Entry 9GXG (electron microscopy, 1.92 A resolution); this record covers chains A and G of the 9 polymer chains in the assembly.

== Chain A ==
Molecule: Spike glycoprotein
Organism: Severe acute respiratory syndrome coronavirus 2
UniProtKB: P0DTC2 (SPIKE_SARS2); residues 14-1146 here = UniProt positions 14-1146
Sequence (1133 residues; row label = number of the first residue in the row):
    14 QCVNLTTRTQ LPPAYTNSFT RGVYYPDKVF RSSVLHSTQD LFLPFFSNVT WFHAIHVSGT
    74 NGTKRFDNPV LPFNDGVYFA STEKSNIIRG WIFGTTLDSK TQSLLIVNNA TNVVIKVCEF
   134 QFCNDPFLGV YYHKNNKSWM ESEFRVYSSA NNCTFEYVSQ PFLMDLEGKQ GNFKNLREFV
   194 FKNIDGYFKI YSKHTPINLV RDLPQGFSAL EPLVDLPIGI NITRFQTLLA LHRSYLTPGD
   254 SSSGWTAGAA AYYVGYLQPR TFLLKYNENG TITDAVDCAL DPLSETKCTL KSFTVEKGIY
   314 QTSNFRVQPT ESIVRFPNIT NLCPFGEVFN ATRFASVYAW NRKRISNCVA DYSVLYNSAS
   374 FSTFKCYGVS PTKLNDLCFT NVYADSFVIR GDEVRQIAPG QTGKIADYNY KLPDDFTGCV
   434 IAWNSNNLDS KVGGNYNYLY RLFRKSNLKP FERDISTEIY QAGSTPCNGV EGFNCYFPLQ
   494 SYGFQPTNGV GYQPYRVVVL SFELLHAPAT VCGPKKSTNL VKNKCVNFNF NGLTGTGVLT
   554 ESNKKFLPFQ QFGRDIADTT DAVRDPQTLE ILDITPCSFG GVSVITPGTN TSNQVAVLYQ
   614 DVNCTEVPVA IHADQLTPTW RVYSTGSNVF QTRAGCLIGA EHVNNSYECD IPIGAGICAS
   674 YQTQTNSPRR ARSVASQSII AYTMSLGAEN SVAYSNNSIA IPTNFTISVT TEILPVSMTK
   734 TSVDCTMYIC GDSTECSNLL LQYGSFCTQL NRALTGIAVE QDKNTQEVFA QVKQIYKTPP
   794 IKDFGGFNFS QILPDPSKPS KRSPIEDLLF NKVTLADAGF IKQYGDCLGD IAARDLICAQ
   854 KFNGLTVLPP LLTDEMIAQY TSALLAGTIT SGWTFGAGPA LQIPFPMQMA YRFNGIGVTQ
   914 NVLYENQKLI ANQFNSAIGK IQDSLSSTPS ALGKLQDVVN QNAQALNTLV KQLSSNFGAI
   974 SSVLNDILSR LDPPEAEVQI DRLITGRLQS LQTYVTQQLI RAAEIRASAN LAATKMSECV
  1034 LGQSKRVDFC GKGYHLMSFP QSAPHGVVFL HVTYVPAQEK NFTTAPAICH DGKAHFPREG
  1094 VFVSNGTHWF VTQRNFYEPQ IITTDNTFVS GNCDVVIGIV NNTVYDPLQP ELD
Unresolved in the structure: 71-75, 619-632, 677-688
Cystine bridges: Cys15-Cys136, Cys131-Cys166, Cys291-Cys301, Cys336-Cys361, Cys379-Cys432, Cys391-Cys525, Cys480-Cys488, Cys538-Cys590, Cys617-Cys649, Cys662-Cys671, Cys738-Cys760, Cys743-Cys749, Cys840-Cys851, Cys1032-Cys1043, Cys1082-Cys1126
Covalent attachments: N-acetylglucosamine (NAG) linked to Asn17, Asn61, Asn122, Asn149, Asn165, Asn234, Asn282, Asn331, Asn343, Asn616, Asn709, Asn717, Asn1074, Asn1098, Asn1134
Construct notes: engineered mutation Pro817 (Phe in P0DTC2), Pro892 (Ala in P0DTC2), Pro899 (Ala in P0DTC2), Pro942 (Ala in P0DTC2), Pro986 (Lys in P0DTC2), Pro987 (Val in P0DTC2)
Residues lining bound ligands: N-acetylglucosamine (NAG; 2-acetamido-2-deoxy-beta-D-glucopyranose): Tyr351, Ile468, Thr470

== Chain G ==
Molecule: Biparatopic bicycle molecule
Sequence (16 residues; row label = number of the first residue in the row; numbering starts at 0):
     0 X
    0A C
     1 PYVAGXAT
    8A C
     9 LX
   10A C
    11 AX
Covalent attachments: 2,4,6-tris(chloromethyl)-1,3,5-triazine (KZ0) linked to Cys0A, Cys8A, Cys10A
Modified positions: ACE (acetyl group) at position 0, 4J5 (amino{[(3S)-3-amino-3-carboxypropyl]amino}methaniminium) at position 6, 0JY (4-methyl-L-leucine) at position 10, NH2 (amino group) at position 12; Ala7 (D-alanine; DAL)

== How chain A and chain G interact ==
Residue-residue contacts (14):
  Tyr453(A) - 0JY_10(G)
  Leu455(A) - 0JY_10(G)
  Phe456(A) - Leu9(G)  hydrophobic
  Glu484(A) - 4J5_6(G)
  Glu484(A) - Ala7(G)  hydrogen bond (side chain-backbone)
  Tyr489(A) - Leu9(G)  hydrophobic
  Phe490(A) - Ala7(G)
  Leu492(A) - Ala7(G)
  Leu492(A) - Thr8(G)
  Gln493(A) - Ala7(G)  hydrogen bond (side chain-backbone)
  Gln493(A) - Thr8(G)
  Gln493(A) - Cys8A(G)
  Gln493(A) - Leu9(G)  hydrogen bond (side chain-backbone)
  Ser494(A) - Thr8(G)  hydrogen bond (backbone-backbone)
Also at the interface, not in a pair above, chain A (11 interface residues in all): Tyr449, Leu452
Also at the interface, not in a pair above, chain G (9 interface residues in all): ACE_0, Pro1, Gly5

== Summary ==
The interface between chain A and chain G involves 11 residues on one side and 9 on the other; the contacts
include 4 hydrogen bonds. Polar contacts include Glu484(A)-Ala7(G), Gln493(A)-Ala7(G) and Gln493(A)-Leu9(G).
Chain A binds N-acetylglucosamine.
Chain A is Spike glycoprotein (Severe acute respiratory syndrome coronavirus 2) and chain G is Biparatopic
bicycle molecule; the structure, Structure of the SARS-CoV spike glycoprotein in complex with a biparatopic
Bicycle molecule, was determined by electron microscopy.
